6I21 - chain A; structure by X-ray diffraction, 1.50 A resolution.

# Chain A
Molecule: Aureochrome1-like protein
Source organism: Ochromonas danica
UniProtKB: C5NSW6 (C5NSW6_OCHDN); residues 181-312 here = UniProt positions 181-312
Sequence (135 residues; row label = number of the first residue in the row):
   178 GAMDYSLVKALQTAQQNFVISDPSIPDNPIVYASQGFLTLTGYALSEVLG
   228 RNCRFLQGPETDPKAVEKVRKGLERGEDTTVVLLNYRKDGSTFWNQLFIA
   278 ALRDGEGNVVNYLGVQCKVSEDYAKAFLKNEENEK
Construct notes: expression tag (178-180)
Bound ions: Mg2+: S223, L226
Residues lining bound ligands: FMN (flavin mononucleotide): V196, S198, N205, F214, N229, C230, R231, L233, Q234, V243, V246, R247, L250, L260, N262, N272, L274, I276, Y289, L290, G291, Q293
Reported in the primary citation:
  - binding site for flavin mononucleotide: C230
  - conformationally variable residues (side-chain flip): N194, N272, Q293
  - contacts within the chain: N194-Q293 (hydrogen bond)

# In short
Chain A binds flavin mononucleotide. S223 and L226 coordinate Mg2+. From the paper: a binding site for flavin
mononucleotide at C230; conformational variability at N194, N272 and Q293.
Chain A is Aureochrome1-like protein (Ochromonas danica); the structure, Flavin Analogue Sheds Light on
Light-Oxygen-Voltage Domain Mechanism, was determined by X-ray diffraction (same publication as 6I25, 6I20,
6I22, 6I23 and 6I24).
